PDB entry 6QGI | X-ray diffraction, 2.46 A resolution | chain A

# Chain A
Name: VP5
From: Halorubrum pleomorphic virus 2
UniProtKB: H9ABL9 (H9ABL9_9VIRU); residues 1-533 here correspond to UniProt positions 33-565 (UniProt number = residue number + 32)
Chain sequence (533 residues; numbered 1 to 533; the number before each row is that of its first residue):
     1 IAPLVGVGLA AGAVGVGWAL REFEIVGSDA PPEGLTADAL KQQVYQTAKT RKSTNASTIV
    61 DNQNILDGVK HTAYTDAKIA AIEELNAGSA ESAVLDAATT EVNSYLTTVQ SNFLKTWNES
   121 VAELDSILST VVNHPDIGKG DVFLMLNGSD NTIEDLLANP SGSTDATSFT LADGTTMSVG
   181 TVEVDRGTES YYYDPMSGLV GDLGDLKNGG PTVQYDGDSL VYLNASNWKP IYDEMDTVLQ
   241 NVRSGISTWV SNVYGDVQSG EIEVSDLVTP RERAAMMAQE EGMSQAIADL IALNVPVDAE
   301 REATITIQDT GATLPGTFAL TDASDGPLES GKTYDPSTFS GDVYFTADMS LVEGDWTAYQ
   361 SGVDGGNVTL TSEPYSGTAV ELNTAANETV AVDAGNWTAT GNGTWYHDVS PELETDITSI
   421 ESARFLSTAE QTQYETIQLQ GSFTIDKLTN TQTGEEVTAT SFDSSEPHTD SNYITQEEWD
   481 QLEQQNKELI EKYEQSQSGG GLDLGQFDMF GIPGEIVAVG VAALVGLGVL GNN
Unresolved in the structure: 499-533
Glycans and other covalent adducts: N-acetylglucosamine (NAG) linked to Asn396
Sequence notes: conflict Asp218 (Asn250 in H9ABL9)

# In short
Covalently linked N-acetylglucosamine: at Asn396.
Chain A is VP5 (Halorubrum pleomorphic virus 2); the structure, Crystal structure of VP5 from Haloarchaeal
pleomorphic virus 2, was determined by X-ray diffraction together with 6J7V and 6QGL from the same study.
